2QH6 - chains B and D of the 4 polymer chains in the assembly; structure by X-ray diffraction, 2.70 A resolution.

Chain B:
Name: Estrogen receptor
From: Homo sapiens
Notes: fragment: Steroid-binding region, residues 298-554
UniProt: P03372 (ESR1_HUMAN); numbering as in UniProt (aligned over 298-554)
Chain sequence (258 residues; row label = number of the first residue in the row):
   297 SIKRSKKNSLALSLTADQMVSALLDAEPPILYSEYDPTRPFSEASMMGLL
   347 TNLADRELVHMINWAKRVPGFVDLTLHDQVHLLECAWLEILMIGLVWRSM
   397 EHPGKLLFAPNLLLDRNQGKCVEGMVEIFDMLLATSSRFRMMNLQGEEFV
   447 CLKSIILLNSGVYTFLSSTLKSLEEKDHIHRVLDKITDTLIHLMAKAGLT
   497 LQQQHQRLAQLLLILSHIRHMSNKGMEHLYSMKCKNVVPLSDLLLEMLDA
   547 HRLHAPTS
Disordered / not traced: 297-304, 333-336, 462-472, 548-554
Construct notes: expression tag (297); engineered mutation Ser537 (Tyr in P03372)
Residues lining bound ligands: ODE (diethyl (1R,2S,3R,4S)-5,6-bis(4-hydroxyphenyl)-7-oxabicyclo[2.2.1]hept-5-ene-2,3-dicarboxylate): Met343, Leu346, Thr347, Leu349, Ala350, Glu353, Trp383, Leu384, Leu387, Met388, Leu391, Arg394, Phe404, Val418, Gly420, Met421, Ile424, Phe425, Leu428, Gly521, His524, Leu525, Met528, Leu536, Leu540
What the authors report for this chain:
  - binding site for ODE: His524
  - mutagenesis - Y537S: increased signaling (citing earlier work)
  - mutagenesis - Y537S: increased stability in response to tritiated estradiol

Chain D:
Name: Nuclear receptor coactivator 2
UniProt: Q8BN74 (Q8BN74_MOUSE); numbering as in UniProt (aligned over 686-698)
Chain sequence (13 residues; each row starts with the number of its first residue):
   686 KHKILHRLLQDSS
Disordered / not traced: 686, 697-698

Interface between chain B and chain D:
Contacting residue pairs (21):
  Val355(B) - Leu693(D)  hydrophobic
  Ile358(B) - Leu690(D)  hydrophobic
  Ile358(B) - Leu693(D)
  Ile358(B) - Leu694(D)  hydrophobic
  Lys362(B) - Leu693(D)  hydrogen bond (side chain-backbone)
  Lys362(B) - Leu694(D)  hydrogen bond (side chain-backbone)
  Lys362(B) - Asp696(D)
  Leu372(B) - Leu694(D)  hydrophobic
  His373(B) - His691(D)
  Gln375(B) - Leu694(D)
  Val376(B) - Leu690(D)
  Val376(B) - Leu694(D)  hydrophobic
  Leu379(B) - Leu694(D)  hydrophobic
  Glu380(B) - Lys688(D)  salt bridge
  Asp538(B) - Ile689(D)
  Leu539(B) - Ile689(D)  hydrophobic
  Leu539(B) - Leu693(D)  hydrophobic
  Glu542(B) - Lys688(D)
  Glu542(B) - Ile689(D)  hydrogen bond (side chain-backbone)
  Glu542(B) - Leu690(D)
  Met543(B) - Leu690(D)  hydrophobic
Also at the interface, not in a pair above, chain B (14 interface residues in all): Phe367
Also at the interface, not in a pair above, chain D (9 interface residues in all): His687, Gln695

In short:
The interface between chain B and chain D involves 14 residues on one side and 9 on the other, with 3 hydrogen
bonds and 1 salt bridge. Polar contacts include Glu380(B)-Lys688(D), Lys362(B)-Leu693(D) and
Lys362(B)-Leu694(D). Chain B binds compound ODE. From the paper: a binding site for ODE at His524(B); Y537S of
chain B increases signaling.
Chain B is Estrogen receptor (Homo sapiens) and chain D is Nuclear receptor coactivator 2; the structure,
Crystal Structure of the Estrogen Receptor Alpha Ligand Binding Domain Complexed with an Oxabicyclic
diarylethylene Compound, was determined by X-ray diffraction (same publication as 2B23, 2QA6, 2QA8, 2QAB,
2QGT, 2QGW and 3 further entries).
